Entry 4G7Z (X-ray diffraction, 3.81 A resolution); this record covers chains C and G of the 8 polymer chains in the assembly.

Chain C:
Name: DNA-directed RNA polymerase subunit beta
Source organism: Thermus thermophilus
Notes: EC 2.7.7.6
Reference sequence: Q8RQE9 (RPOB_THET8); numbering as in UniProt (aligned over 1-1119)
Sequence (1119 residues; each row starts with the number of its first residue):
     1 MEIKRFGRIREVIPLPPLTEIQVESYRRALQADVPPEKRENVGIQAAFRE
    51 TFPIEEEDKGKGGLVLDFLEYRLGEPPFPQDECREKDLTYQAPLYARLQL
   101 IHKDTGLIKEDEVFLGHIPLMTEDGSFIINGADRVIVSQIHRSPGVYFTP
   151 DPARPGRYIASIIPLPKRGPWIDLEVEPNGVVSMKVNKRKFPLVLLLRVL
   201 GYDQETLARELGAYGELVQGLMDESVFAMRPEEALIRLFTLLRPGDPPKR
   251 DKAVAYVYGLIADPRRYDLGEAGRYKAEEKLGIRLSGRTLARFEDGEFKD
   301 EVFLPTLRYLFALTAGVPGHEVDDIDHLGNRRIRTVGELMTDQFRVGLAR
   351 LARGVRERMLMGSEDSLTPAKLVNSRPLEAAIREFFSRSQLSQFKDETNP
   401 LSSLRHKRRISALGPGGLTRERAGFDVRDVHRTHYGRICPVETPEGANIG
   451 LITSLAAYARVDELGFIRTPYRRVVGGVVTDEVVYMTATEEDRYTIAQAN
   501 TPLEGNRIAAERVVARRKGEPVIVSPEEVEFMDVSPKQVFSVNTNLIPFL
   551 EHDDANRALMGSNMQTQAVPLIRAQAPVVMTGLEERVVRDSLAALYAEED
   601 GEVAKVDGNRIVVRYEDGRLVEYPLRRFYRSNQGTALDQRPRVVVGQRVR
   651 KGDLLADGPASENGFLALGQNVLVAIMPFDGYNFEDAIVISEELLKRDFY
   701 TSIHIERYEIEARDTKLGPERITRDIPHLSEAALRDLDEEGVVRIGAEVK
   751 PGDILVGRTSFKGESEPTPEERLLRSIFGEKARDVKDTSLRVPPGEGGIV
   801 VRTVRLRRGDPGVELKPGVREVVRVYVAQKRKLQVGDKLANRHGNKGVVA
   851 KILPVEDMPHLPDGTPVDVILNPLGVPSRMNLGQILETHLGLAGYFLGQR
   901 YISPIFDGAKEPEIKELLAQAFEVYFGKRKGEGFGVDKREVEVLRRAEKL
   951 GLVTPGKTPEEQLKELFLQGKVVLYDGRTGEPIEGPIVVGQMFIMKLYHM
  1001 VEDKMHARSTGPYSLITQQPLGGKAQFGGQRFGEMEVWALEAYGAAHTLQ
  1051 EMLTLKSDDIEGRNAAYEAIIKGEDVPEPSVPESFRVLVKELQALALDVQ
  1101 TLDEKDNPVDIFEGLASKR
Disordered / not traced: 57-63, 1119

Chain G:
Molecule: 21-nt DNA strand
Sequence (21 nucleotides; numbered 1 to 21; the number before each row is that of its first residue):
     1 CCTGCATCCGTGAGUCGAGGG
Disordered / not traced: 1-3, 20-21
Modified positions: BRU (5-bromo-2'-deoxyuridine-5'-monophosphate) at position 15

Interface between chain C and chain G:
Residue-residue contacts (6; chain C residue first):
  Glu421(C) - DA13(G)  base contact
  Gly1023(C) - DA18(G)  phosphate contact
  Lys1024(C) - DA18(G)  hydrogen bond to the phosphate
  Arg1031(C) - DC16(G)  salt bridge to the phosphate
  Gly1033(C) - DC16(G)  phosphate contact
  Met1035(C) - BRU_15(G)  sugar contact
Interface residues without a listed pair, chain C (7 interface residues in all): Gln1030
Interface residues without a listed pair, chain G (5 interface residues in all): DG17

Summary:
Chain C and chain G form an interface of 7 and 5 residues respectively, with 1 hydrogen bond and 1 salt
bridge. Polar contacts include Lys1024(C)-DA18(G) and Arg1031(C)-DC16(G).
Here chain C is DNA-directed RNA polymerase subunit beta (Thermus thermophilus) and chain G is a 21-nt DNA
strand. Entry 4G7Z (Crystal structure of Thermus thermophilus transcription initiation complex containing
5-BrU at template-strand position +1) was determined by X-ray diffraction, deposited together with 4G7H and
4G7O.
